6FJF - chains C and E of the 6 polymer chains in the assembly; structure by X-ray diffraction, 2.40 A resolution.

[Chain C]
Protein: Tubulin alpha-1B chain
From: Bos taurus
UniProt: P81947 (TBA1B_BOVIN); numbering as in UniProt (aligned over 1-451)
Sequence (451 residues; numbered 1 to 451; the number before each row is that of its first residue):
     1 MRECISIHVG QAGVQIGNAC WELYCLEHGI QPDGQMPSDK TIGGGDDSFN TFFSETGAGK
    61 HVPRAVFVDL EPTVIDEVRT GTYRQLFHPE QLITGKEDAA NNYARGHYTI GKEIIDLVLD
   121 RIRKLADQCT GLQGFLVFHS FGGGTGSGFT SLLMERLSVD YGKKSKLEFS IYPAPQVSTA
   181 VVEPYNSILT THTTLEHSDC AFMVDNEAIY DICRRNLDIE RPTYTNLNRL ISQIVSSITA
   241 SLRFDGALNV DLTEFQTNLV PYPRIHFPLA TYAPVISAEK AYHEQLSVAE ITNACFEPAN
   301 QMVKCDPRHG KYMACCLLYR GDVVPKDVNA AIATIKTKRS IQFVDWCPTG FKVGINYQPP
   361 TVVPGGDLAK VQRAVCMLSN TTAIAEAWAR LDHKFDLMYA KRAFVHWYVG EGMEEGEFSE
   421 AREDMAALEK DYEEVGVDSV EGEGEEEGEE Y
Disordered / not traced: 441-451
Bound ions: Ca2+: Asp-39, Thr-41, Gly-44, Glu-55
Ligand contacts: GTP (guanosine-5'-triphosphate): Gly-10, Gln-11, Ala-12, Gln-15, Ile-16, Asp-69, Asp-98, Ala-99, Ala-100, Asn-101, Ser-140, Gly-142, Gly-143, Gly-144, Thr-145, Gly-146, Ile-171, Pro-173, Val-177, Ser-178, Thr-179, Glu-183, Asn-206, Tyr-224, Leu-227, Asn-228, Ile-231

[Chain E]
Protein: Stathmin-4
From: Rattus norvegicus
UniProt: P63043 (STMN4_RAT), isoform P63043-3; residues 5-145 here correspond to UniProt positions 76-216 (UniProt number = residue number + 71)
Sequence (143 residues; each row starts with the number of its first residue):
     3 MADMEVIELN KCTSGQSFEV ILKPPSFDGV PEFNASLPRR RDPSLEEIQK KLEAAEERRK
    63 YQEAELLKHL AEKREHEREV IQKAIEENNN FIKMAKEKLA QKMESNKENR EAHLAAMLER
   123 LQEKDKHAEE VRKNKELKEE ASR
Disordered / not traced: 3-5, 29-43, 144-145
Construct notes: initiating methionine (3); expression tag (4)
Swiss-Prot annotation at these positions:
  - modified residue: Ser-19 (Phosphoserine)

[Interface between chain C and chain E]
Residue-residue contacts (33; chain C residue first):
  His-107(C) / Lys-104(E)
  His-107(C) / Met-105(E)
  Tyr-108(C) / Lys-104(E)
  Tyr-108(C) / Met-105(E)  hydrophobic
  Tyr-108(C) / Asn-108(E)
  Thr-109(C) / Arg-112(E)
  Lys-112(C) / Met-105(E)
  Lys-112(C) / Asn-108(E)
  Leu-152(C) / Leu-101(E)  hydrophobic
  Glu-155(C) / Leu-101(E)
  Glu-155(C) / Lys-104(E)  salt bridge
  Arg-156(C) / Leu-101(E)
  Ser-158(C) / Phe-93(E)
  Ser-158(C) / Ile-94(E)
  Val-159(C) / Ile-94(E)
  Gly-162(C) / Asn-90(E)
  Gly-162(C) / Ile-94(E)
  Lys-163(C) / Asn-90(E)  hydrogen bond (backbone-side chain)
  Lys-163(C) / Phe-93(E)
  Thr-193(C) / Lys-104(E)
  Glu-196(C) / Phe-93(E)
  His-197(C) / Phe-93(E)
  His-197(C) / Ala-97(E)
  Val-409(C) / His-115(E)
  Gly-410(C) / Arg-112(E)
  Glu-411(C) / Asn-108(E)
  Glu-411(C) / Arg-112(E)  salt bridge
  Gly-412(C) / Asn-108(E)
  Gly-412(C) / Asn-111(E)  hydrogen bond (backbone-side chain)
  Gly-412(C) / Arg-112(E)
  Met-413(C) / Asn-108(E)
  Glu-414(C) / Ser-107(E)  hydrogen bond
  Glu-414(C) / Asn-111(E)  hydrogen bond
Also at the interface, not in a pair above, chain E (13 interface residues in all): Lys-98

[Overview]
20 residues of chain C face 13 of chain E across their interface, with 4 hydrogen bonds and 2 salt bridges.
Among the polar pairs are Glu-155(C)/Lys-104(E), Glu-411(C)/Arg-112(E) and Lys-163(C)/Asn-90(E). Ligands of
chain C: GTP.
Chain C is Tubulin alpha-1B chain (Bos taurus) and chain E is Stathmin-4 (Rattus norvegicus); the structure,
Tubulin-FcMaytansine complex, was determined by X-ray diffraction, deposited together with 6FII and 6FJM.
